Entry 7Z9R (electron microscopy, 4.20 A resolution (low resolution: residue-level contacts below are approximate; hydrogen-bond / salt-bridge calls are withheld)); this record covers chains A and B of the 6 polymer chains in the assembly.

Chain A (and B):
Name: Spike glycoprotein, Fibritin
Source organism: Severe acute respiratory syndrome coronavirus 2
Notes: chain B of this document is another copy of the same molecule, construct and numbering; everything in this record applies to it too
Reference sequence: chimeric construct of P0DTC2, P10104: residues 1-1208 from P0DTC2 (SPIKE_SARS2) positions 1-1208 (same numbers); residues 1211-1238 from P10104 positions 458-485 (UniProt number = residue number - 753)
Chain sequence (1260 residues; row label = number of the first residue in the row):
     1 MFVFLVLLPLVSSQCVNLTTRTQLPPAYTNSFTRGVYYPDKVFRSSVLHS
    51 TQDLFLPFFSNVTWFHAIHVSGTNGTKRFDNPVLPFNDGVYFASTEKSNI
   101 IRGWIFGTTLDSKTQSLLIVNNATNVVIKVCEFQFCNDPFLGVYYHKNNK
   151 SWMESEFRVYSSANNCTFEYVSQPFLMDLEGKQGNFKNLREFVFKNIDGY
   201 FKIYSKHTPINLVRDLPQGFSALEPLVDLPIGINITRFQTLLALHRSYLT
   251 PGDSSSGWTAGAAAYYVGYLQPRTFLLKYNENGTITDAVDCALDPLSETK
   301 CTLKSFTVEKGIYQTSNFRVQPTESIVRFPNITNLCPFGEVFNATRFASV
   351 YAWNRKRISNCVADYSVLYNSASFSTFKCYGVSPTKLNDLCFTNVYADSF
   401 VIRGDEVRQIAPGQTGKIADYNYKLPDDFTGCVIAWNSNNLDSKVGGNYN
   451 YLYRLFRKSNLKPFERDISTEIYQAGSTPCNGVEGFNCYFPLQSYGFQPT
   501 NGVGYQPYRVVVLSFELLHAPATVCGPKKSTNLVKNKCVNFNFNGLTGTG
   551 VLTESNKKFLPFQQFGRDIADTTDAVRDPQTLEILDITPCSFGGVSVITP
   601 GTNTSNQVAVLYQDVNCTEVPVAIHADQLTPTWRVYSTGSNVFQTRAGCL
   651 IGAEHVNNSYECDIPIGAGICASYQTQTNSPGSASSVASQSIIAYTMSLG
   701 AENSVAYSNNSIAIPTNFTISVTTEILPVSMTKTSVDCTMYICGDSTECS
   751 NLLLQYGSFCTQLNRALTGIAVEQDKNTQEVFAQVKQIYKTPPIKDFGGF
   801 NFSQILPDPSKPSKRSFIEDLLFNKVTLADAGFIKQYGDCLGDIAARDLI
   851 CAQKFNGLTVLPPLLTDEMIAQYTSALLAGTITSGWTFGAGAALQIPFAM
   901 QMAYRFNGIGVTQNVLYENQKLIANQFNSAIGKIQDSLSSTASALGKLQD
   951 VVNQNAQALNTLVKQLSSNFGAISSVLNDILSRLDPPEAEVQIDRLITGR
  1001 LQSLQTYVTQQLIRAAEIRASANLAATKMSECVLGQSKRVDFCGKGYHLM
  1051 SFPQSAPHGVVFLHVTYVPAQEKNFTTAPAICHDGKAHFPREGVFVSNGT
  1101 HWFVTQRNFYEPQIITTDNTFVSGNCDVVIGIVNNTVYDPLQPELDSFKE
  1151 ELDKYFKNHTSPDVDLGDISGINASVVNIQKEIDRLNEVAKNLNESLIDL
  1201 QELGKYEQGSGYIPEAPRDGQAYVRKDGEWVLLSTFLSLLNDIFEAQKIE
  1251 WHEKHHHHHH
Not modelled in the structure: 1-25, 67-80, 141-163, 173-185, 197-199, 212-214, 243-262, 621-640, 677-688, 828-853, 1148-1260 (chain B: 1-26, 70-81, 114-115, 144-165, 173-185, 243-262, 621-640, 677-689, 828-854, 1148-1260)
Cystine bridges: Cys-131/Cys-166, Cys-291/Cys-301, Cys-336/Cys-361, Cys-379/Cys-432, Cys-391/Cys-525, Cys-480/Cys-488, Cys-538/Cys-590, Cys-617/Cys-649, Cys-662/Cys-671, Cys-738/Cys-760, Cys-743/Cys-749, Cys-1032/Cys-1043, Cys-1082/Cys-1126
Glycans and other covalent adducts: N-acetylglucosamine (NAG) linked to Asn-61, Asn-122, Asn-165, Asn-234, Asn-282, Asn-331, Asn-343, Asn-603, Asn-616, Asn-657, Asn-709, Asn-717, Asn-801, Asn-1074, Asn-1098, Asn-1134
Sequence notes: engineered mutation Gly-682 (Arg in P0DTC2), Ser-683 (Arg in P0DTC2), Ser-685 (Arg in P0DTC2), Pro-986 (Lys in P0DTC2), Pro-987 (Val in P0DTC2); linker (1209-1210); conflict Leu-1232 (Phe479 in P10104); expression tag (1239-1260)

Chain A / chain B interface:
Residue-residue contacts - 120 pairs, chain A then chain B:
  Lys-41(A) / Phe-562(B)
  Lys-41(A) / Gln-563(B)
  Lys-41(A) / Gln-564(B)
  Lys-41(A) / Phe-565(B)
  Val-42(A) / His-519(B)
  Val-42(A) / Gln-563(B)
  Val-42(A) / Phe-565(B)
  Phe-43(A) / Lys-557(B)
  Phe-43(A) / Lys-558(B)
  Phe-43(A) / Phe-559(B)
  Phe-43(A) / Gln-563(B)
  Phe-43(A) / Phe-565(B)
  Phe-43(A) / Gly-566(B)
  Phe-43(A) / Arg-567(B)
  Val-47(A) / Ile-569(B)
  Pro-225(A) / Phe-562(B)
  Pro-230(A) / Arg-357(B)
  Tyr-369(A) / Phe-486(B)
  Tyr-369(A) / Asn-487(B)
  Asn-370(A) / Phe-486(B)
  Ser-371(A) / Phe-486(B)
  Asp-737(A) / Asn-317(B)
  Met-740(A) / Phe-592(B)
  Asp-745(A) / Arg-319(B)
  Gln-755(A) / Ser-968(B)
  Gln-755(A) / Asn-969(B)
  Gln-755(A) / Phe-970(B)
  Gln-755(A) / Gly-971(B)
  Tyr-756(A) / Gln-965(B)
  Tyr-756(A) / Phe-970(B)
  Gly-757(A) / Gln-965(B)
  Gly-757(A) / Ser-968(B)
  Ser-758(A) / Gln-965(B)
  Phe-759(A) / Gln-965(B)
  Phe-759(A) / Phe-970(B)
  Gln-762(A) / Thr-961(B)
  Gln-762(A) / Thr-1006(B)
  Arg-765(A) / Gln-957(B)
  Gln-787(A) / Ala-701(B)
  Gln-787(A) / Asn-703(B)
  Ile-788(A) / Leu-699(B)
  Ile-788(A) / Ala-701(B)
  Ile-788(A) / Glu-702(B)
  Ile-788(A) / Asn-703(B)
  Tyr-789(A) / Asn-703(B)
  Tyr-789(A) / Val-705(B)
  Lys-790(A) / Glu-702(B)
  Lys-790(A) / Asn-703(B)
  Lys-790(A) / Ser-704(B)
  Lys-790(A) / Val-705(B)
  Pro-792(A) / Tyr-707(B)
  Asp-796(A) / Tyr-707(B)
  Asp-796(A) / Asn-709(B)
  Phe-797(A) / Tyr-707(B)
  Phe-855(A) / Phe-592(B)
  Thr-859(A) / Asp-614(B)
  Leu-861(A) / Gln-613(B)
  Pro-862(A) / Arg-646(B)
  Pro-863(A) / Ala-668(B)
  Leu-864(A) / Pro-665(B)
  Leu-864(A) / Ala-668(B)
  Leu-864(A) / Gly-669(B)
  Thr-866(A) / Ala-668(B)
  Met-869(A) / Gly-669(B)
  Met-869(A) / Met-697(B)
  Met-869(A) / Leu-699(B)
  Gln-872(A) / Leu-699(B)
  Tyr-873(A) / Leu-699(B)
  Ala-892(A) / Glu-1072(B)
  Leu-894(A) / Ala-713(B)
  Leu-894(A) / Pro-715(B)
  Leu-894(A) / Glu-1072(B)
  Gln-895(A) / Val-705(B)
  Gln-895(A) / Ala-706(B)
  Gln-895(A) / Ile-712(B)
  Gln-895(A) / Ala-713(B)
  Gln-895(A) / Asn-1074(B)
  Ile-896(A) / Tyr-707(B)
  Ile-896(A) / Ser-711(B)
  Ile-896(A) / Ile-712(B)
  Pro-897(A) / Tyr-707(B)
  Pro-897(A) / Ser-708(B)
  Pro-897(A) / Asn-709(B)
  Pro-897(A) / Ser-711(B)
  Phe-898(A) / Tyr-707(B)
  Met-900(A) / Thr-1077(B)
  Met-900(A) / Val-1094(B)
  Tyr-904(A) / Val-1094(B)
  Tyr-904(A) / Arg-1107(B)
  Thr-912(A) / Phe-1121(B)
  Gln-913(A) / Phe-1089(B)
  Gln-913(A) / Pro-1090(B)
  Asn-914(A) / Phe-1089(B)
  Asn-914(A) / Ser-1123(B)
  Tyr-917(A) / Pro-1079(B)
  Tyr-917(A) / Phe-1089(B)
  Glu-918(A) / Ser-1123(B)
  Ser-967(A) / Asp-571(B)
  Asn-978(A) / Thr-547(B)
  Leu-981(A) / Lys-386(B)
  Ser-982(A) / Lys-386(B)
  Ser-982(A) / Leu-390(B)
  Arg-983(A) / Gly-381(B)
  Arg-983(A) / Val-382(B)
  Arg-983(A) / Ser-383(B)
  Arg-983(A) / Lys-386(B)
  Arg-983(A) / Leu-517(B)
  Leu-984(A) / Gly-381(B)
  Leu-984(A) / Val-382(B)
  Leu-984(A) / Lys-386(B)
  Asp-985(A) / Ser-383(B)
  Asp-994(A) / Arg-995(B)
  Gln-1005(A) / Gln-1002(B)
  Gln-1005(A) / Thr-1006(B)
  Leu-1012(A) / Gln-1010(B)
  Arg-1019(A) / Glu-1017(B)
  Ser-1030(A) / Val-1040(B)
  Glu-1031(A) / Arg-1039(B)
  Arg-1039(A) / Arg-1039(B)
  Glu-1111(A) / Ser-1123(B)
Also at the interface, not in a pair above, chain A (90 interface residues in all): Tyr-38, Asp-40, Arg-44, Tyr-200, Glu-224, Asn-282, Ala-372, Asp-427, Lys-786, Ile-794, Thr-883, Trp-886, Gly-889, Ala-890, Ala-893, Gln-920, Val-963, Gln-1002, Thr-1009, Ile-1013, Thr-1027, Leu-1034, Gly-1035, Leu-1141, Glu-1144, Leu-1145
Also at the interface, not in a pair above, chain B (103 interface residues in all): Thr-385, Asn-394, Thr-430, Tyr-505, Glu-516, Ala-520, Pro-521, Gly-545, Leu-560, Ala-570, Pro-589, Ala-647, Gly-667, Ile-670, Cys-671, Gly-700, Asn-710, Gly-999, Ser-1003, Thr-1009, Ile-1013, Asp-1041, Lys-1045, Gly-1046, Tyr-1047, Ala-1078, Gly-1124, Val-1128, Val-1129, Ile-1130, Leu-1141, Gln-1142, Leu-1145

Summary:
90 residues of chain A face 103 of chain B across their interface. N-acetylglucosamine is covalently linked to
Asn-61(A), Asn-122(A), Asn-165(A), Asn-234(A), Asn-282(A) and Asn-331(A) and 10 more.
Both chains are Spike glycoprotein, Fibritin (Severe acute respiratory syndrome coronavirus 2). Entry 7Z9R
(CRYO-EM STRUCTURE OF SARS-COV-2 SPIKE : H11-H4 Q98R H100E nanobody complex in 2Up1Down conformation) was
determined by electron microscopy, deposited together with 7Z1A, 7Z1B, 7Z1C, 7Z1D, 7Z1E, 7Z6V and 4 further
entries.
